PDB entry 7WL3 | electron microscopy, 2.95 A resolution | chains 1 and 2 of the 3 polymer chains in the assembly

# Chain 1
Protein: Capsid protein
From: Coxsackievirus B5
UniProtKB: A0A866W289 (A0A866W289_9ENTO); residues 55-281 here correspond to UniProt positions 70-296 (UniProt number = residue number + 15)
Sequence (227 residues; numbered 55 to 281; the number before each row is that of its first residue):
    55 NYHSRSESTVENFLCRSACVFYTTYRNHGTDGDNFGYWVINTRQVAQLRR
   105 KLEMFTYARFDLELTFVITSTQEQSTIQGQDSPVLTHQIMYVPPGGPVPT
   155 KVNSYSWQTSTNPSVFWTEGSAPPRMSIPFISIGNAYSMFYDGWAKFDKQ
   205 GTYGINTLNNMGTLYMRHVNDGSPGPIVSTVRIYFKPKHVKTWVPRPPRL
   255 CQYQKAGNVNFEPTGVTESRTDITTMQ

# Chain 2
Protein: Genome polyprotein
From: Coxsackievirus B5
Notes: EC 3.4.22.29, 3.6.1.15, 3.4.22.28, 2.7.7.48
UniProtKB: A0A6M4MJ36 (A0A6M4MJ36_9ENTO); residues 12-258 here correspond to UniProt positions 81-327 (UniProt number = residue number + 69)
Sequence (247 residues; each row starts with the number of its first residue):
    12 RVRSITLGNSTITTQECANVVVGYGVWPTYLNDDEATAEDQPTQPDVATC
    62 RFYTLESVMWQQSSPGWWWKFPDALSNMGLFGQNMQYHYLGRAGYTVHVQ
   112 CNASKFHQGCLLVVCVPEAEMGCATLANKPDQKSLSNGETANMFESQNST
   162 GQTAVQANVINAGMGVGVGNLTIFPHQWINLRTNNSATIVMPYINSVPMD
   212 NMFRHNNFTLMIIPFAPLSYSTGATTYVPITVTVAPMCAEYNGLRLA
Not modelled in the structure: 44-51

# Interface between chain 1 and chain 2
Contacting residue pairs (86):
  Thr-110(1) with Glu-129(2)
  Tyr-111(1) with Glu-129(2), hydrogen bond; Ile-205(2); Asn-206(2); Ser-207(2)
  Asn-189(1) with Ser-207(2), hydrogen bond (backbone-backbone); Pro-209(2)
  Ala-190(1) with Ser-207(2)
  Phe-194(1) with Glu-129(2); Glu-131(2)
  Tyr-195(1) with Glu-129(2); Glu-131(2), hydrogen bond (backbone-side chain); Arg-215(2), hydrogen bond; His-216(2)
  Asp-196(1) with Lys-81(2), salt bridge; Glu-129(2), hydrogen bond (backbone-side chain); Ala-130(2); His-216(2), hydrogen bond (backbone-side chain); Asn-217(2), hydrogen bond (backbone-backbone)
  Gly-197(1) with Arg-215(2)
  Trp-198(1) with Gln-143(2); Leu-146(2), hydrophobic; Arg-215(2), hydrogen bond (backbone-side chain); Asn-217(2)
  Ala-199(1) with Arg-215(2)
  Phe-201(1) with Gln-143(2), hydrogen bond (backbone-side chain); Phe-214(2); Arg-215(2)
  Gln-204(1) with Lys-140(2); Asp-142(2); Gln-143(2)
  Gly-205(1) with Lys-140(2), hydrogen bond (backbone-side chain)
  Tyr-207(1) with Ala-130(2); Glu-131(2); Met-132(2), hydrogen bond (side chain-backbone); Lys-140(2), hydrogen bond (backbone-side chain); Leu-146(2)
  Gly-208(1) with Glu-131(2)
  Ile-209(1) with Lys-140(2)
  Leu-212(1) with Val-208(2), hydrophobic
  Val-248(1) with Tyr-35(2); Pro-128(2), hydrophobic; Ile-205(2), hydrophobic
  Pro-249(1) with Ile-184(2); Phe-185(2)
  Arg-250(1) with Pro-128(2), hydrogen bond (side chain-backbone); Glu-129(2), hydrogen bond (side chain-backbone); Met-175(2); Phe-185(2)
  Pro-251(1) with Val-177(2), hydrophobic; Asn-181(2); Ile-184(2); Phe-185(2)
  Pro-252(1) with Val-177(2)
  Arg-253(1) with Met-175(2); Gly-176(2)
  Leu-254(1) with Asn-172(2); Gly-176(2), hydrogen bond (backbone-backbone); Val-177(2); Gly-178(2)
  Cys-255(1) with Asn-172(2), hydrogen bond; Gly-176(2), hydrogen bond (backbone-backbone)
  Gln-258(1) with Leu-137(2)
  Lys-259(1) with Leu-137(2)
  Asn-262(1) with Lys-140(2)
  Val-263(1) with Glu-131(2); Met-132(2); Gly-133(2)
  Asn-264(1) with Gly-133(2); Cys-134(2), hydrogen bond (side chain-backbone); Thr-136(2), hydrogen bond (side chain-backbone); Leu-137(2), hydrogen bond (side chain-backbone); Asn-139(2), hydrogen bond (side chain-backbone)
  Phe-265(1) with Leu-137(2); Gln-167(2); Asn-172(2); Gly-174(2); Met-175(2); Gly-176(2)
  Glu-266(1) with Leu-137(2)
  Pro-267(1) with Asn-159(2); Gln-167(2); Asn-169(2); Asn-172(2)
  Thr-268(1) with Ile-171(2); Asn-172(2), hydrogen bond (backbone-side chain)
Also at the interface, not in a pair above, chain 1 (42 interface residues in all): Gly-188, Ser-192, Met-193, Asp-202, Lys-203, Thr-206, Gly-261, Val-270
Also at the interface, not in a pair above, chain 2 (44 interface residues in all): Val-127, Ala-138, Pro-141, Thr-164, Leu-182, Asp-211

# Summary
Chain 1 and chain 2 form an interface of 42 and 44 residues respectively, with 22 hydrogen bonds and 1 salt
bridge. Polar pairs include Asp-196(1)/Lys-81(2), Tyr-111(1)/Glu-129(2) and Tyr-195(1)/Glu-131(2).
Chain 1 is Capsid protein and chain 2 is Genome polyprotein, both from Coxsackievirus B5; the structure, CVB5
expended empty particle, was determined by electron microscopy, deposited together with 7XB2.
